Entry 7SD1 (X-ray diffraction, 3.19 A resolution); this record covers chain A.

Chain A:
Name: Leucine-rich repeat protein SHOC-2
Source organism: Homo sapiens
UniProtKB: Q9UQ13 (SHOC2_HUMAN); residue numbers follow UniProt; this construct covers 2-582
Chain sequence (585 residues; numbered 1 to 585; the number before each row is that of its first residue):
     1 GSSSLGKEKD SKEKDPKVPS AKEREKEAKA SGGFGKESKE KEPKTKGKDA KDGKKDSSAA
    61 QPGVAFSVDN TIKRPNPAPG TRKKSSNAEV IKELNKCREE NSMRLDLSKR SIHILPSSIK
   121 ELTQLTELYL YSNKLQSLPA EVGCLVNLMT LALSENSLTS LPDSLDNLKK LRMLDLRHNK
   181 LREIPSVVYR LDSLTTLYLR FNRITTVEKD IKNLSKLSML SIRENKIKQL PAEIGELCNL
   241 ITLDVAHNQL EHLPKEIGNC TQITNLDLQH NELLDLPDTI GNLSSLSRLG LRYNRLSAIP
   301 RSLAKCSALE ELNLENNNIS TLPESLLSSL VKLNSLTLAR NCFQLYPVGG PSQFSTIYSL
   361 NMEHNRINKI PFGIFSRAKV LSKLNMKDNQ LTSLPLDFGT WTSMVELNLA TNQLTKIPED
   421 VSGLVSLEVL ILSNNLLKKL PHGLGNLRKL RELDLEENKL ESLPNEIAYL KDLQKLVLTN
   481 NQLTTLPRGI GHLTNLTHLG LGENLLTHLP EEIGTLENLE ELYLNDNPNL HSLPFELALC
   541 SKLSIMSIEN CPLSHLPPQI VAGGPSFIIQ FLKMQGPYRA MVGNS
Disordered / not traced: 1-84, 582-585
Sequence notes: expression tag (1, 583-585)
UniProt features mapped onto this chain:
  - motif: Gly63 to Phe66 (RVxF motif)
Reported in the primary citation:
  - disease-associated variants - D175N, E457K: decreased binding to complex association
  - disease-associated variants - M173I, Q269H/H270Y: increased binding to complex association

In short:
From the paper: D175N and E457K reduce binding to complex association; M173I and Q269H/H270Y increase binding
to complex association.
Chain A is Leucine-rich repeat protein SHOC-2 (Homo sapiens); the structure, Crystal structure of SHOC2, was
determined by X-ray diffraction together with 7SD0 from the same study.
